Entry 5B7P (X-ray diffraction, 1.49 A resolution); this record covers chains A and B.

== Chain A (and B) ==
Name: MTA/SAH nucleosidase
Organism: Aeromonas hydrophila
Notes: EC 3.2.2.16, 3.2.2.9; chain B of this document is another copy of the same molecule, construct and numbering; everything in this record applies to it too
UniProt: A0KGU9 (A0KGU9_AERHH); residues 27-275 here correspond to UniProt positions 6-254 (UniProt number = residue number - 21)
Sequence (249 residues; each row starts with the number of its first residue):
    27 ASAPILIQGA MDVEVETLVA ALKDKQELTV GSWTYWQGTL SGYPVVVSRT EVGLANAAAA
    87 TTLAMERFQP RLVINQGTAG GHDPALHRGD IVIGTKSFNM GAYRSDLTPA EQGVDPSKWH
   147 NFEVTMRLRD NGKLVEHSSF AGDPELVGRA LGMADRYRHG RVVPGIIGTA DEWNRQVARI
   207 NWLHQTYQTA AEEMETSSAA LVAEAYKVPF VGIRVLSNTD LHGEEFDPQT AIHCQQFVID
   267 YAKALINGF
Residues lining bound ligands: 5'-deoxy-5'-methylthioadenosine (MTA): Ala36, Met37, Glu40, Val78, Thr104, Ala105, Gly106, Glu198, Trp199, Glu218, Glu219, Met220, Glu221, Arg240, Ser243, Asn244

== Interface between chain A and chain B ==
Pairs across the interface - 117 pairs, chain A then chain B:
  Asp38(A) with Arg155(B), salt bridge
  Val56(A) with Glu92(B); Tyr232(B), hydrophobic
  Gly57(A) with Arg155(B); Ala231(B)
  Ser58(A) with Leu154(B); Arg155(B), hydrogen bond (side chain-backbone); Ala231(B)
  Trp59(A) with Ala231(B), hydrophobic; Tyr232(B), hydrophobic
  Arg75(A) with Arg155(B)
  Glu77(A) with Arg155(B), salt bridge
  Val78(A) with Val150(B), hydrophobic; Thr151(B)
  Leu80(A) with Asp197(B)
  Ala81(A) with Ala84(B); Ser224(B)
  Asn82(A) with Thr151(B); Arg153(B), hydrogen bond (side chain-backbone); Leu154(B); Leu227(B)
  Ala84(A) with Ala81(B)
  Ala85(A) with Thr88(B)
  Thr88(A) with Ala85(B); Leu89(B)
  Leu89(A) with Thr88(B); Glu92(B); Tyr232(B)
  Glu92(A) with Val56(B); Leu89(B); Arg93(B), salt bridge
  Arg93(A) with Glu92(B), salt bridge
  Asn125(A) with Asp197(B), hydrogen bond
  Gly127(A) with Asp197(B)
  Ala128(A) with Asp197(B)
  Tyr129(A) with Asp197(B), hydrogen bond (backbone-backbone); Glu198(B); Trp199(B), hydrogen bond (backbone-backbone)
  Arg130(A) with Trp199(B)
  Ser131(A) with Trp199(B), hydrogen bond (backbone-backbone); Asn200(B); Arg201(B), hydrogen bond (side chain-backbone); Gln202(B)
  Asp132(A) with Arg201(B)
  Leu133(A) with Arg201(B); Asp246(B)
  Thr134(A) with Arg201(B), hydrogen bond (backbone-backbone); Gln202(B); Val203(B), hydrogen bond (backbone-backbone)
  Ala136(A) with Val203(B); Ala204(B)
  Gly139(A) with Ala204(B)
  Val140(A) with Gln202(B); Ala204(B); Arg205(B)
  Asp141(A) with Gln202(B), hydrogen bond (backbone-side chain)
  Pro142(A) with Pro142(B), hydrophobic
  Lys144(A) with Gln202(B)
  Trp145(A) with Trp145(B), hydrophobic; Gln202(B), hydrogen bond; Arg205(B)
  Phe148(A) with Trp199(B), hydrophobic; Met220(B), hydrophobic
  Val150(A) with Val78(B), hydrophobic
  Thr151(A) with Val78(B); Asn82(B); Asp197(B); Met220(B)
  Arg153(A) with Asn82(B), hydrogen bond (backbone-side chain)
  Leu154(A) with Ser58(B); Asn82(B)
  Arg155(A) with Asp38(B), salt bridge; Gly57(B); Ser58(B), hydrogen bond (backbone-side chain); Arg75(B); Glu77(B), salt bridge
  Leu160(A) with Glu77(B)
  Asp197(A) with Leu80(B); Asn125(B), hydrogen bond; Gly127(B); Ala128(B); Tyr129(B), hydrogen bond (backbone-backbone); Thr151(B)
  Glu198(A) with Tyr129(B)
  Trp199(A) with Tyr129(B), hydrogen bond (backbone-backbone); Arg130(B); Ser131(B), hydrogen bond (backbone-backbone); Phe148(B), hydrophobic
  Asn200(A) with Ser131(B)
  Arg201(A) with Ser131(B), hydrogen bond (backbone-side chain); Asp132(B); Leu133(B); Thr134(B), hydrogen bond (backbone-backbone)
  Gln202(A) with Ser131(B); Asp132(B); Thr134(B); Val140(B); Asp141(B), hydrogen bond (side chain-backbone); Lys144(B); Trp145(B), hydrogen bond
  Val203(A) with Thr134(B), hydrogen bond (backbone-backbone); Ala136(B)
  Ala204(A) with Ala136(B); Gly139(B); Val140(B)
  Arg205(A) with Val140(B)
  Met220(A) with Phe148(B), hydrophobic; Thr151(B)
  Ser224(A) with Ala81(B)
  Leu227(A) with Asn82(B)
  Ala231(A) with Gly57(B); Ser58(B); Trp59(B), hydrophobic
  Tyr232(A) with Val56(B); Trp59(B), hydrophobic; Leu89(B)
  Asp246(A) with Leu133(B)
Other interface residues (no listed pair), chain A (60 interface residues in all): Met37, Pro135, Gly158, Asn207, Val228
Other interface residues (no listed pair), chain B (58 interface residues in all): Pro135, Leu160, Asn207, Val228

== Overview ==
60 residues of chain A face 58 of chain B across their interface, with 22 hydrogen bonds and 6 salt bridges.
Polar contacts include Asp38(A)-Arg155(B), Glu77(A)-Arg155(B) and Glu92(A)-Arg93(B). Chain A binds
5'-deoxy-5'-methylthioadenosine.
Chain A and chain B are both MTA/SAH nucleosidase (Aeromonas hydrophila); the structure, Structures and
functional analysis of periplasmic 5-methylthioadenosine/S-adenosylhomocysteine nucleosidase from Aeromonas
hydrophila, was determined by X-ray diffraction, deposited together with 5B7G, 5B7N and 5B7Q.
